Entry 1D4M (X-ray diffraction, 2.90 A resolution); this record covers chains 3 and 4 of the 4 polymer chains in the assembly.

[Chain 3]
Protein: Protein (coxsackievirus A9)
Source organism: Human coxsackievirus A9
Notes: fragment: vp3
Reference sequence: P21404 (POLG_CXA9); residues 1-238 here correspond to UniProt positions 330-567 (UniProt number = residue number + 329)
Amino-acid sequence (238 residues; each row starts with the number of its first residue):
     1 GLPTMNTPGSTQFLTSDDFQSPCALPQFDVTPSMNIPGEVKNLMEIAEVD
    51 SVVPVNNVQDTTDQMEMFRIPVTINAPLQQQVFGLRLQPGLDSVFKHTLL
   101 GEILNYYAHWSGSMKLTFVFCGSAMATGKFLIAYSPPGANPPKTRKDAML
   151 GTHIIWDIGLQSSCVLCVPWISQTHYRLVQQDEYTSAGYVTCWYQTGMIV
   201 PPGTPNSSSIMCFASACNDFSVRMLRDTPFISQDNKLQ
Residues lining bound ligands: compound iv (W71; 5-(7-(4-(4,5-dihydro-2-oxazolyl)phenoxy)heptyl)-3-methyl isoxazole): L178, D182, Y184
Reported in the primary citation:
  - binding site for compound iv: L178

[Chain 4]
Protein: Protein (coxsackievirus A9)
Source organism: Human coxsackievirus A9
Notes: fragment: vp4
Reference sequence: P21404 (POLG_CXA9); residues 2-69 here correspond to UniProt positions 1-68 (UniProt number = residue number - 1)
Amino-acid sequence (68 residues; numbered 2 to 69; the number before each row is that of its first residue):
     2 GAQVSTQKTGAHETSLSAAGNSIIHYTNINYYKDAASNSANRQDFTQDPS
    52 KFTEPVKDVMIKSLPALN
Unresolved in the structure: 16-22
Reported in the primary citation:
  - binding site for myristic acid: T28

[Interface between chain 3 and chain 4]
Contacting residue pairs (38):
  D17(3) with R43(4)
  D18(3) with S40(4); A41(4), hydrogen bond (side chain-backbone); R43(4), salt bridge
  Q20(3) with N29(4); I30(4), hydrogen bond (side chain-backbone); N31(4); Y32(4), hydrogen bond (side chain-backbone); Y33(4); S38(4)
  S21(3) with Y33(4); S38(4), hydrogen bond (backbone-side chain)
  P22(3) with Y33(4); S38(4)
  C23(3) with D35(4); S38(4), hydrogen bond (backbone-side chain)
  P26(3) with D35(4)
  Q27(3) with K34(4); D35(4), hydrogen bond (backbone-side chain)
  G38(3) with K52(4); F53(4)
  E39(3) with K52(4); F53(4)
  V40(3) with F53(4), hydrophobic
  K41(3) with D45(4), salt bridge; T47(4)
  N42(3) with Q48(4)
  E45(3) with Q48(4); D49(4), hydrogen bond (side chain-backbone); F53(4)
  E48(3) with P50(4); T54(4)
  V49(3) with F53(4), hydrophobic
  L160(3) with L68(4); N69(4)
  Q161(3) with P66(4); A67(4), hydrogen bond (side chain-backbone); L68(4)
Interface residues without a listed pair, chain 3 (23 interface residues in all): S16, F19, L25, F28, M44
Interface residues without a listed pair, chain 4 (25 interface residues in all): A37, N39

[In short]
Chain 3 and chain 4 form an interface of 23 and 25 residues respectively, with 8 hydrogen bonds and 2 salt
bridges. Polar contacts include D18(3)-R43(4), K41(3)-D45(4) and D18(3)-A41(4). Bound to chain 3: compound iv.
The paper reports a binding site for compound iv at L178(3); a binding site for myristic acid at T28(4).
Chain 3 is Protein (coxsackievirus A9) and chain 4 is Protein (coxsackievirus A9), both from Human
coxsackievirus A9; the structure, The crystal structure of coxsackievirus A9 to 2.9 A resolution, was
determined by X-ray diffraction.
